PDB entry 8TMP | electron microscopy, 3.20 A resolution | chains B and C of the 7 polymer chains in the assembly

# Chain B (and C)
Molecule: Cobalt/magnesium transport protein CorA
From: Thermotoga maritima
Notes: chain C of this document is another copy of the same molecule, construct and numbering; everything in this record applies to it too
UniProtKB: Q9WZ31 (CORA_THEMA); numbering as in UniProt (aligned over 1-351)
Amino-acid sequence (373 residues; each row starts with the number of its first residue; numbers below 1 keep their minus sign (Met-21 is residue -21)):
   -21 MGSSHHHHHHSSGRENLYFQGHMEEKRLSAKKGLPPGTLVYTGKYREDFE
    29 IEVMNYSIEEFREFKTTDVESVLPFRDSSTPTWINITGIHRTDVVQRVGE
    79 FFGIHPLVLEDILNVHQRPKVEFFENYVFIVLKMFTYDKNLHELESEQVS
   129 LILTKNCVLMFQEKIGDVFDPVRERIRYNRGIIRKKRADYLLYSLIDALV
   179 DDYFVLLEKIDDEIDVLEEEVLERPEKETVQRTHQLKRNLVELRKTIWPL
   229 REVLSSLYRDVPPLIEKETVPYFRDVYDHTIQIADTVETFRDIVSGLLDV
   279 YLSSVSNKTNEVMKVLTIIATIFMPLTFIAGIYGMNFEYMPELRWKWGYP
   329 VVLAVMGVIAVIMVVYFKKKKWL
Not modelled in the structure: -21 to 0 (chain C: -21 to 15)
Differences from the reference sequence: initiating methionine (-21); expression tag (-20 to 0)
UniProt features mapped onto this chain:
  - motif: Gly312 to Asn314 (Probable selectivity filter)
  - site: Asn288 (Essential for ion permeation), Leu294 (Important for closing the ion permeation pathway in the closed state), Thr295 (Threonine that confers selectivity for Co(2+) transport)
  - mutagenesis: Asp89 (D89F/K: Decreases ion transport), Asp253 (D253K: Increases protein stability. Decreases ion transport), Leu280 (L280A: Decreases ion transport), Asn288 (N288L: Abolishes Co(2+) uptake), Met291 (M291A: No effect on ion transport), Leu294 (L294A/V: Increases ion transport by suppression of an obstruction in the transmembrane ion permeation pathway), Thr295 (T295L: Strongly reduces Co(2+) uptake. Abolishes Co(2+) uptake; when associated with L-299; T295M: Strongly reduces Co(2+) uptake ...), Thr299 (T299L: Reduces Co(2+) uptake. Abolishes Co(2+) uptake; when associated with L-295; T299M: No effect on Co(2+) uptake; T299S: Abolishes Co(2+) uptake), Pro303 (P303A/G/I: Increases ion transport by suppression of a kink in the transmembrane ion permeation pathway), Thr305 (T305L: Abolishes Co(2+) uptake), Ile310 (I310A: Increases ion transport), Tyr311 (Y311A: Abolishes pentamerization. Abolishes ion transport; Y311F: No effect on pentamerization. No effect on ion transport), 7 further mutagenesis entries in UniProt

# Interface between chain B and chain C
Pairs across the interface - 56 pairs, chain B then chain C:
  Glu196(B) - His212(C)  salt bridge
  Glu196(B) - Lys215(C)
  Leu200(B) - Gln209(C)
  Leu200(B) - His212(C)
  Glu201(B) - Gln209(C)
  Thr267(B) - Arg269(C)
  Gly274(B) - Leu276(C)
  Asp277(B) - Asp277(C)
  Val278(B) - Leu276(C)  hydrophobic
  Ser281(B) - Tyr279(C)
  Ser281(B) - Leu280(C)
  Ser284(B) - Val283(C)
  Asn285(B) - Lys205(C)
  Asn285(B) - Tyr279(C)  hydrogen bond
  Asn288(B) - Lys286(C)  hydrogen bond
  Asn288(B) - Thr287(C)
  Asn288(B) - Val290(C)
  Met291(B) - Val290(C)  hydrophobic
  Met291(B) - Met291(C)  hydrophobic
  Lys292(B) - Lys286(C)
  Leu294(B) - Leu294(C)  hydrophobic
  Thr295(B) - Val290(C)
  Thr295(B) - Leu294(C)
  Ala298(B) - Leu294(C)  hydrophobic
  Met302(B) - Ala298(C)  hydrophobic
  Pro303(B) - Phe301(C)  hydrophobic
  Phe306(B) - Phe301(C)  hydrophobic
  Phe306(B) - Leu304(C)  hydrophobic
  Phe306(B) - Thr305(C)
  Gly309(B) - Ala308(C)
  Ile310(B) - Ala308(C)  hydrophobic
  Ile310(B) - Met334(C)  hydrophobic
  Tyr311(B) - Tyr327(C)
  Met313(B) - Ala308(C)
  Met313(B) - Tyr311(C)
  Met313(B) - Gly312(C)
  Met313(B) - Tyr327(C)  hydrophobic
  Met313(B) - Val330(C)  hydrophobic
  Asn314(B) - Tyr311(C)
  Asn314(B) - Gly312(C)  hydrogen bond (side chain-backbone)
  Asn314(B) - Met313(C)  hydrogen bond (side chain-backbone)
  Asn314(B) - Asn314(C)  hydrogen bond
  Asn314(B) - Glu320(C)
  Phe315(B) - Tyr311(C)
  Phe315(B) - Glu320(C)
  Phe315(B) - Gly326(C)
  Phe315(B) - Tyr327(C)
  Glu316(B) - Glu320(C)
  Glu316(B) - Leu321(C)  hydrogen bond (side chain-backbone)
  Glu316(B) - Trp325(C)
  Tyr317(B) - Trp325(C)
  Tyr317(B) - Tyr327(C)
  Met318(B) - Tyr327(C)  hydrophobic
  Pro319(B) - Tyr327(C)
  Lys348(B) - Glu289(C)  salt bridge
  Trp350(B) - Lys286(C)
Other interface residues (no listed pair), chain B (34 interface residues in all): Glu197, Leu280, Thr299
Other interface residues (no listed pair), chain C (37 interface residues in all): Val208, Val293, Ile297, Met302, Leu331

# Summary
34 residues of chain B face 37 of chain C across their interface, with 6 hydrogen bonds and 2 salt bridges.
Polar pairs include Glu196(B)-His212(C), Lys348(B)-Glu289(C) and Asn285(B)-Tyr279(C). From UniProt: 19
mutagenesis sites on chain B.
Chain B and chain C are both Cobalt/magnesium transport protein CorA (Thermotoga maritima); the structure,
Cryo-EM structure of magnesium depleted CorA in complex with conformation-specific synthetic antibody C18,
State MGD-1B, was determined by electron microscopy.
